6IRL - chains A and B of the 3 polymer chains in the assembly; structure by X-ray diffraction, 2.10 A resolution.

Chain A:
Molecule: MHC class I molecule
Organism: Gallus gallus
UniProt: Q9GIP6 (Q9GIP6_CHICK); residues 4-273 here correspond to UniProt positions 22-291 (UniProt number = residue number + 18)
Amino-acid sequence (273 residues; row label = number of the first residue in the row):
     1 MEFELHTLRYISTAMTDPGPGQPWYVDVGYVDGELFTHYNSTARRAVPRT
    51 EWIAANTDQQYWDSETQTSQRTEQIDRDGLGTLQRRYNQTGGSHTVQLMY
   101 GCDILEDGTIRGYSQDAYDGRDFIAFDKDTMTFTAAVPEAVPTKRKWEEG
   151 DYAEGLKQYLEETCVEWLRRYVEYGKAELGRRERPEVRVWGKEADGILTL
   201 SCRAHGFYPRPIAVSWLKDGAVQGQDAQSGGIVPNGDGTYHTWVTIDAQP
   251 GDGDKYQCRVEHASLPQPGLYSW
Disordered / not traced: 1
Construct notes: expression tag (1-3)
Cystine bridges: C102-C164, C202-C258

Chain B:
Molecule: Beta-2-microglobulin
Organism: Gallus gallus
UniProt: P21611 (B2MG_CHICK); residues 4-101 here correspond to UniProt positions 22-119 (UniProt number = residue number + 18)
Amino-acid sequence (101 residues; numbered 1 to 101; the number before each row is that of its first residue):
     1 MEFDLTPKVQVYSRFPASAGTKNVLNCFAAGFHPPKISITLMKDGVPMEG
    51 AQYSDMSFNDDWTFQRLVHADFTPSSGSTYACKVEHETLKEPQVYKWDPE
   101 F
Disordered / not traced: 1-2
Construct notes: expression tag (1-3)
Cystine bridges: C27-C82

Chain A / chain B interface:
Pairs across the interface (63):
  R9(A) with D60(B), salt bridge
  I11(A) with S57(B); F58(B), hydrophobic
  S12(A) with F58(B)
  T13(A) with F58(B); F64(B)
  M15(A) with P35(B), hydrophobic
  D17(A) with K36(B), salt bridge
  P18(A) with K36(B)
  V26(A) with M56(B)
  Y30(A) with S57(B), hydrogen bond
  H38(A) with D55(B), salt bridge
  R49(A) with D55(B), salt bridge
  S93(A) with P34(B)
  T95(A) with H33(B); P35(B)
  Q97(A) with F58(B); W62(B), hydrogen bond (side chain-backbone); F64(B)
  L98(A) with F58(B)
  M99(A) with D60(B); W62(B), hydrophobic
  Q115(A) with W62(B)
  D116(A) with W62(B)
  A117(A) with W62(B), hydrophobic
  D119(A) with H33(B)
  G120(A) with H33(B); W62(B)
  D122(A) with W62(B), hydrogen bond
  E186(A) with P16(B)
  R188(A) with P16(B); A17(B), hydrogen bond (side chain-backbone); P99(B); E100(B), hydrogen bond (side chain-backbone); F101(B)
  W190(A) with E100(B); F101(B), hydrophobic
  K192(A) with D98(B), salt bridge
  S201(A) with E100(B)
  R203(A) with Y12(B); E100(B), salt bridge
  H205(A) with S13(B), hydrogen bond (side chain-backbone); R14(B), hydrogen bond (side chain-backbone); F15(B); P16(B)
  G206(A) with R14(B)
  G230(A) with Q10(B), hydrogen bond (backbone-side chain)
  V233(A) with Q10(B); Y12(B); F28(B), hydrophobic
  P234(A) with Y12(B), hydrogen bond (backbone-side chain); F28(B), hydrophobic; L67(B)
  N235(A) with Y12(B); R14(B); N26(B), hydrogen bond; L67(B)
  G236(A) with L67(B)
  D237(A) with R14(B), salt bridge
  T239(A) with R14(B), hydrogen bond
  H241(A) with Y12(B); S13(B)
  W243(A) with Q10(B), hydrogen bond
Other interface residues (no listed pair), chain A (41 interface residues in all): G19, V187
Other interface residues (no listed pair), chain B (27 interface residues in all): V11, H69

Overview:
41 residues of chain A face 27 of chain B across their interface, with 12 hydrogen bonds and 7 salt bridges.
Among the polar pairs are R9(A)-D60(B), D17(A)-K36(B) and H38(A)-D55(B).
Chain A is MHC class I molecule and chain B is Beta-2-microglobulin, both from Gallus gallus; the structure,
Crystal structure of 8-mer peptide from avian influenza H5N1 virus in complex with BF2*1501, was determined by
X-ray diffraction (same publication as 6KX9).
